PDB entry 8GXL | X-ray diffraction, 2.40 A resolution | chains A and B

Chain A (and B):
Name: SURP and G-patch domain-containing protein 1
From: Homo sapiens
Notes: chain B of this document is another copy of the same molecule, construct and numbering; everything in this record applies to it too
UniProtKB: Q8IWZ8 (SUGP1_HUMAN); numbering as in UniProt (aligned over 433-577)
Sequence (145 residues; each row starts with the number of its first residue):
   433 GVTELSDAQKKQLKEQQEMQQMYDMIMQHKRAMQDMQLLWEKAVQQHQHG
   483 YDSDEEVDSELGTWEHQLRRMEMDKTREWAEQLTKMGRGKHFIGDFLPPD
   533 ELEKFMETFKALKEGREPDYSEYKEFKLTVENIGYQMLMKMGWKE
Disordered / not traced: 433-435, 478-494, 519-522, 576-577 (chain B: 433, 479-493, 520-524, 576-577)
From the paper describing this entry:
  - self-association interface (contacts with another copy of this molecule): Tyr-552 to Met-573

Chain A / chain B interface:
Residue-residue contacts - 34 pairs, chain A then chain B:
  Met-451(A) with Trp-575(B), hydrophobic
  Tyr-455(A) with Trp-575(B), hydrophobic
  Ile-458(A) with Met-571(B), hydrophobic
  Met-459(A) with Met-571(B), hydrophobic
  Lys-462(A) with Gln-568(B), hydrogen bond; Met-571(B)
  Gln-469(A) with Pro-530(B)
  Glu-473(A) with Pro-530(B)
  Pro-530(A) with Gln-469(B)
  Lys-556(A) with Glu-533(B); Glu-557(B), salt bridge
  Glu-557(A) with Lys-556(B), salt bridge; Leu-560(B)
  Leu-560(A) with Glu-557(B); Leu-560(B), hydrophobic; Thr-561(B)
  Thr-561(A) with Leu-560(B)
  Glu-563(A) with Asn-564(B)
  Asn-564(A) with Leu-560(B), hydrogen bond (side chain-backbone); Glu-563(B); Asn-564(B), hydrogen bond; Tyr-567(B)
  Tyr-567(A) with Asn-564(B); Tyr-567(B), hydrophobic; Gln-568(B); Met-571(B), hydrophobic
  Gln-568(A) with Tyr-567(B)
  Leu-570(A) with Met-571(B), hydrophobic; Trp-575(B), hydrophobic
  Met-571(A) with Tyr-567(B), hydrophobic; Leu-570(B), hydrophobic
  Trp-575(A) with Tyr-455(B); Leu-570(B), hydrophobic; Trp-575(B), hydrophobic
Interface residues without a listed pair, chain A (22 interface residues in all): Gln-452, Asp-532, Ser-553
Interface residues without a listed pair, chain B (21 interface residues in all): Met-451, Ile-458, Met-459, Trp-472, Pro-531, Ser-553

Summary:
The interface between chain A and chain B involves 22 residues on one side and 21 on the other, with 3
hydrogen bonds and 2 salt bridges. Polar contacts include Lys-556(A)/Glu-557(B), Lys-462(A)/Gln-568(B) and
Asn-564(A)/Leu-560(B). The paper reports a self-association interface involving Tyr-552(A).
Both chains are SURP and G-patch domain-containing protein 1 (Homo sapiens). Entry 8GXL (Human SUGP1 433-577)
was determined by X-ray diffraction together with 8GXM from the same study.
